1QDV - chains A and B of the 4 polymer chains in the assembly; structure by X-ray diffraction, 1.60 A resolution.

[Chain A (and B)]
Name: KV1.2 voltage-gated potassium channel
Source organism: Rattus norvegicus
Notes: fragment: n-terminal domain, residues 33-131; chain B of this document is another copy of the same molecule, construct and numbering; everything in this record applies to it too
UniProtKB: P63142 (KCNA2_RAT); residues 33-131 here = UniProt positions 33-131
Chain sequence (99 residues; each row starts with the number of its first residue):
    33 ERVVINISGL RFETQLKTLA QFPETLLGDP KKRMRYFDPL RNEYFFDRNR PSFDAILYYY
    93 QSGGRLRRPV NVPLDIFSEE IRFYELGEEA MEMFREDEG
From the paper describing this entry:
  - self-association interface (contacts with another copy of this molecule); pairs are residue here / residue on that copy: Arg-34/Asn-38, Arg-34/Asp-70, Arg-34/Arg-73, Arg-34/Glu-75, Arg-34/Phe-77, Leu-42/Arg-82, Arg-43/Gly-41, Phe-44/Ser-40, Phe-44/Arg-82, Glu-45/Asn-38, Glu-45/Ser-40, Glu-45/Gly-41, Glu-45/Arg-43, Glu-45/Phe-77, Thr-46/Asp-79, Gln-47/Asp-79, Thr-50/Asp-79, Asp-86/Arg-82, Tyr-90/Asn-81, Tyr-90/Ile-108, Tyr-90/Glu-111, Gln-93/Ser-40, Gln-93/Asp-79, Gln-93/Arg-80, Arg-97/Asp-107, Arg-97/Ile-108, Arg-97/Glu-111, Arg-99/Pro-105, Arg-99/Asp-107, Val-102/Asn-103
  - mutagenesis - T46V (5.7 kcal mol-1): increased stability
  - mutagenesis - T46D: decreased stability

[Chain A / chain B interface]
Residue-residue contacts (30):
  Arg-34(A) with Asn-38(B); Asp-70(B), salt bridge; Arg-73(B); Glu-75(B), salt bridge; Phe-77(B)
  Leu-42(A) with Arg-82(B)
  Arg-43(A) with Gly-41(B)
  Phe-44(A) with Ser-40(B); Arg-82(B)
  Glu-45(A) with Asn-38(B); Ser-40(B), hydrogen bond (backbone-backbone); Gly-41(B); Arg-43(B), salt bridge; Phe-77(B)
  Thr-46(A) with Asp-79(B), hydrogen bond
  Gln-47(A) with Asp-79(B), hydrogen bond
  Thr-50(A) with Asp-79(B), hydrogen bond
  Asp-86(A) with Arg-82(B), salt bridge
  Tyr-90(A) with Asn-81(B); Ile-108(B); Glu-111(B)
  Gln-93(A) with Ser-40(B), hydrogen bond; Asp-79(B), hydrogen bond; Arg-80(B)
  Arg-97(A) with Asp-107(B), salt bridge; Ile-108(B); Glu-111(B), salt bridge
  Arg-99(A) with Pro-105(B); Asp-107(B), salt bridge
  Val-102(A) with Asn-103(B)
Other interface residues (no listed pair), chain A (15 interface residues in all): Leu-89

[Summary]
Chain A and chain B form an interface of 15 and 17 residues respectively, with 6 hydrogen bonds and 7 salt
bridges. Among the polar pairs are Arg-34(A)/Asp-70(B), Arg-34(A)/Glu-75(B) and Glu-45(A)/Arg-43(B). From the
paper: T46V of chain A increases stability; a self-association interface involving Arg-34(A), Leu-42(A) and
Arg-43(A) among others.
Both chains are KV1.2 voltage-gated potassium channel (Rattus norvegicus). Entry 1QDV (N-terminal domain,
voltage-gated potassium channel KV1.2 residues 33-131) was determined by X-ray diffraction (same publication
as 1DSX and 1QDW).
